3KP1 - chains A and C of the 4 polymer chains in the assembly; structure by X-ray diffraction, 2.01 A resolution.

[Chain A (and C)]
Name: D-ornithine aminomutase E component
Source organism: Clostridium sticklandii
Notes: chain C of this document is another copy of the same molecule, construct and numbering; everything in this record applies to it too
UniProt: Q8VPJ5 (Q8VPJ5_CLOST); numbering as in UniProt; present here: 1-219, 223-743
Sequence (763 residues; row label = number of the first residue in the row; note: 3 numbers in that range are skipped by the numbering (no residue carries them; nothing is unmodelled there)):
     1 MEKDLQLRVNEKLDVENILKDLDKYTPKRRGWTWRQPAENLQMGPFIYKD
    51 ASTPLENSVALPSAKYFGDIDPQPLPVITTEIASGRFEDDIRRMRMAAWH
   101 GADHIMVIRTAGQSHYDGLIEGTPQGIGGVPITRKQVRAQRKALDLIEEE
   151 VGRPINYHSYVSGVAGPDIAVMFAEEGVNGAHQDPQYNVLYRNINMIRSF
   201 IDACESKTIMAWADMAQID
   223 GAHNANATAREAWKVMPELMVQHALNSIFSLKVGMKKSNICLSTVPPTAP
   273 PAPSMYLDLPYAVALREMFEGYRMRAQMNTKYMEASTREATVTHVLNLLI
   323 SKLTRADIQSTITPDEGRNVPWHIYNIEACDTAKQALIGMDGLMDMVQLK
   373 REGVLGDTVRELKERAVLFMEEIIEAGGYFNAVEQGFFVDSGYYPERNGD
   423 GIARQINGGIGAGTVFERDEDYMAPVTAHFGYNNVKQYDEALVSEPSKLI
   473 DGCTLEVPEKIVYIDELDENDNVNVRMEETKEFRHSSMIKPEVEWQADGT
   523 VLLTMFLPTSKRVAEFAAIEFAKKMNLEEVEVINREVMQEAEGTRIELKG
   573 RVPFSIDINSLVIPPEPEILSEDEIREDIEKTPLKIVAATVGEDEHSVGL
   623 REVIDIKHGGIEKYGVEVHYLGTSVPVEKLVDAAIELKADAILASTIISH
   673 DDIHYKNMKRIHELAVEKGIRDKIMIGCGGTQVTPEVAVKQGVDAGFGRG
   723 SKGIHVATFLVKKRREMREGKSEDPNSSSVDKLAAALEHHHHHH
Not modelled in the structure: 1-6, 507-508, 588-590, 741-766
Covalently attached groups: pyridoxal phosphate (PLP) linked to Lys629
Sequence notes: expression tag (744-766)
Bound ions: cobalamin Co: His618 (together with 5'-deoxyadenosine)
Small-molecule neighbours:
  - 5'-deoxyadenosine (5AD): Glu121, Pro124, Leu489, Asp490
  - cobalamin (B12), molecule 1: Ala111, His115, Tyr116, Ile120, Pro124, Gln125, Ile127, Asp490, Asp493
  - cobalamin (B12), molecule 2: Glu615, Asp616, Glu617, His618, Ser619, Val620, Gly621, Leu622, Glu624, Val625, Leu665, Ala666, Ser667, Ile669, Ile670, Ser671, His672, Gly699, Cys700, Gly701, Gly702, Thr703, Phe719, Gly720, Arg721, Gly722, Ser723, Val728
  - pyridoxal phosphate (PLP): Arg109, Thr110, Ala111, Gly112, Gln113, Ser114, Tyr160, Ser162, His182, Tyr187, Arg192, Gly223, His225, Asn226

[Chain A / chain C interface]
Residue-residue contacts (279; chain A residue first):
  Val9(A) with Gln561(C), hydrogen bond (backbone-side chain); Glu562(C); Ala563(C)
  Asn10(A) with Glu562(C); Ala563(C)
  Glu11(A) with Ala563(C)
  Lys12(A) with Pro530(C), hydrogen bond (side chain-backbone); Ala563(C); Glu564(C)
  Leu13(A) with Glu564(C), hydrogen bond (backbone-side chain)
  Pro45(A) with Trp235(C), hydrophobic
  Phe46(A) with Trp235(C); Ala274(C), hydrophobic; Pro275(C); Leu279(C), hydrophobic
  Ile47(A) with Pro275(C)
  Tyr48(A) with Pro273(C), hydrogen bond (side chain-backbone); Ala274(C); Pro275(C)
  Lys49(A) with Tyr278(C)
  Val59(A) with Val559(C); Met560(C)
  Leu61(A) with Arg310(C); Glu311(C)
  Pro62(A) with Glu306(C); Glu311(C)
  Ser63(A) with Tyr304(C), hydrogen bond (side chain-backbone); Met305(C); Glu306(C); Glu311(C), hydrogen bond
  Ala64(A) with Pro273(C)
  Lys65(A) with Glu306(C), salt bridge
  Tyr66(A) with Lys303(C); Tyr304(C), hydrophobic; Met305(C), hydrogen bond (side chain-backbone)
  Phe67(A) with Trp235(C), hydrophobic; Ala271(C); Pro273(C); Tyr304(C), hydrophobic
  Ile70(A) with Pro273(C), hydrophobic
  Pro72(A) with Pro273(C)
  Arg92(A) with Glu564(C)
  Arg95(A) with Gln561(C); Glu564(C), salt bridge
  Met96(A) with Phe528(C), hydrophobic; Met560(C), hydrophobic
  Trp99(A) with Gln561(C)
  His100(A) with Val559(C), hydrogen bond (side chain-backbone); Met560(C), hydrogen bond (side chain-backbone)
  Ala111(A) with Val620(C); Glu624(C)
  Gly112(A) with Val620(C)
  His115(A) with Arg623(C), hydrogen bond; Asp627(C), salt bridge
  Tyr116(A) with Val620(C), hydrophobic
  Tyr187(A) with Lys629(C)
  Leu190(A) with Ile628(C)
  Tyr191(A) with Asp627(C); Ile628(C), hydrophobic; Lys629(C), hydrogen bond (backbone-backbone)
  Arg192(A) with Glu624(C), salt bridge; Asp627(C), salt bridge; His630(C)
  Asn226(A) with Lys629(C), hydrogen bond
  Thr230(A) with Ile628(C)
  Arg232(A) with Arg598(C)
  Trp235(A) with Pro45(C), hydrophobic; Phe46(C), hydrophobic; Phe67(C), hydrophobic
  Ala271(A) with Phe67(C)
  Pro272(A) with Gln357(C); Gly361(C)
  Pro273(A) with Tyr48(C), hydrogen bond (backbone-side chain); Ala64(C); Phe67(C); Ile70(C), hydrophobic; Pro72(C); Ile360(C)
  Ala274(A) with Phe46(C), hydrophobic; Tyr48(C)
  Pro275(A) with Phe46(C); Ile47(C); Tyr48(C); Ile360(C)
  Ser276(A) with Gly361(C)
  Met277(A) with Gly361(C), hydrogen bond (backbone-backbone)
  Tyr278(A) with Lys49(C); Asp363(C); Gly364(C); Met368(C)
  Leu279(A) with Phe46(C), hydrophobic
  Leu281(A) with Met368(C), hydrophobic
  Pro282(A) with Met368(C), hydrophobic
  Lys303(A) with Tyr66(C)
  Tyr304(A) with Ser63(C), hydrogen bond (backbone-side chain); Tyr66(C), hydrophobic; Phe67(C), hydrophobic
  Met305(A) with Ser63(C); Tyr66(C), hydrogen bond (backbone-side chain)
  Glu306(A) with Pro62(C); Ser63(C); Lys65(C), salt bridge
  Arg310(A) with Glu350(C); Asp353(C); Thr354(C), hydrogen bond; Gln357(C), hydrogen bond
  Glu311(A) with Leu61(C); Pro62(C); Ser63(C), hydrogen bond; Gln357(C), hydrogen bond (backbone-side chain)
  Thr313(A) with Val314(C)
  Val314(A) with Thr313(C); Val317(C), hydrophobic; Thr354(C); Gln357(C)
  Thr315(A) with Gln357(C), hydrogen bond
  Val317(A) with Val314(C), hydrophobic; Val317(C), hydrophobic
  Leu318(A) with Met362(C), hydrophobic
  Leu321(A) with Leu321(C), hydrophobic
  His345(A) with Phe528(C)
  Ile346(A) with Phe528(C), hydrophobic; Arg567(C)
  Ile349(A) with Met560(C), hydrophobic
  Glu350(A) with Arg310(C); Arg567(C), salt bridge
  Asp353(A) with Arg310(C)
  Thr354(A) with Arg310(C), hydrogen bond; Val314(C)
  Gln357(A) with Pro272(C); Arg310(C), hydrogen bond; Glu311(C), hydrogen bond (side chain-backbone); Val314(C); Thr315(C), hydrogen bond
  Ile360(A) with Pro273(C); Ala274(C); Pro275(C)
  Gly361(A) with Pro272(C); Ser276(C); Met277(C), hydrogen bond (backbone-backbone); Leu318(C)
  Asp363(A) with Tyr278(C)
  Gly364(A) with Tyr278(C)
  Met366(A) with Lys372(C), hydrogen bond (backbone-side chain)
  Asp367(A) with Lys372(C); Val376(C)
  Met368(A) with Tyr278(C); Pro282(C), hydrophobic; Leu371(C); Lys372(C), hydrogen bond (backbone-backbone); Leu377(C)
  Val369(A) with Val369(C), hydrophobic; Gln370(C); Lys372(C)
  Gln370(A) with Val369(C); Gln370(C), hydrogen bond (backbone-backbone); Lys372(C)
  Leu371(A) with Met368(C)
  Lys372(A) with Met366(C), hydrogen bond (side chain-backbone); Asp367(C); Met368(C), hydrogen bond (backbone-backbone); Val369(C); Gln370(C)
  Val376(A) with Asp367(C); Met368(C), hydrophobic
  Leu377(A) with Met368(C)
  Arg426(A) with Glu634(C), salt bridge
  Ile432(A) with Arg623(C); Tyr642(C), hydrophobic
  Ile511(A) with Pro530(C); Thr531(C); Phe543(C)
  Lys512(A) with Leu529(C); Pro530(C); Phe543(C)
  Pro513(A) with Phe528(C); Leu529(C); Phe543(C)
  Glu514(A) with Phe528(C), hydrogen bond (backbone-backbone); Pro530(C)
  Val523(A) with Thr526(C); Met527(C), hydrophobic
  Leu524(A) with Leu524(C); Leu525(C); Thr526(C), hydrogen bond (backbone-backbone)
  Leu525(A) with Val523(C), hydrophobic; Leu524(C); Leu525(C), hydrophobic
  Thr526(A) with Ile346(C); Val523(C); Leu524(C), hydrogen bond (backbone-backbone)
  Met527(A) with Val523(C), hydrophobic
  Phe528(A) with His345(C); Pro513(C); Glu514(C), hydrogen bond (backbone-backbone)
  Leu529(A) with Lys512(C); Pro513(C)
  Pro530(A) with Lys12(C), hydrogen bond (backbone-side chain); Ile511(C); Lys512(C); Glu514(C)
  Arg534(A) with Ile585(C); Pro586(C), hydrogen bond (side chain-backbone); Pro587(C)
  Val535(A) with Ile580(C), hydrophobic
  Phe538(A) with Leu583(C); Val584(C); Ile585(C), hydrophobic; Pro586(C)
  Ala539(A) with Leu583(C), hydrophobic
  Glu542(A) with Leu583(C)
  Phe543(A) with Ile511(C); Lys512(C); Pro513(C); Val574(C), hydrophobic; Phe576(C), hydrophobic; Ile578(C), hydrophobic
  Lys546(A) with Asn548(C), hydrogen bond (backbone-side chain); Phe576(C); Ile578(C)
  Met547(A) with Met547(C); Val574(C), hydrophobic
  Asn548(A) with Lys546(C), hydrogen bond (side chain-backbone); Asn548(C)
  Val559(A) with Val59(C); His100(C), hydrogen bond (backbone-side chain)
  Met560(A) with Met96(C), hydrophobic; His100(C), hydrogen bond (backbone-side chain); Ile349(C), hydrophobic
  Gln561(A) with Val9(C), hydrogen bond (side chain-backbone); Arg95(C); Trp99(C)
  Glu562(A) with Val9(C); Asn10(C)
  Ala563(A) with Val9(C); Asn10(C); Glu11(C); Lys12(C)
  Glu564(A) with Lys12(C); Leu13(C), hydrogen bond (side chain-backbone); Arg92(C); Arg95(C), salt bridge
  Arg567(A) with Ile346(C); Glu350(C), salt bridge
  Val574(A) with Met547(C), hydrophobic
  Phe576(A) with Phe543(C); Lys546(C)
  Ile578(A) with Phe543(C), hydrophobic
  Ile580(A) with Val535(C), hydrophobic
  Leu583(A) with Ala539(C); Glu542(C)
  Val584(A) with Phe538(C)
  Ile585(A) with Arg534(C); Phe538(C), hydrophobic
  Pro586(A) with Arg534(C), hydrogen bond (backbone-side chain); Phe538(C)
  Pro587(A) with Arg534(C)
  Arg598(A) with Arg232(C)
  Val620(A) with Ala111(C); Gly112(C); Tyr116(C), hydrophobic
  Arg623(A) with His115(C), hydrogen bond; Ile432(C)
  Glu624(A) with Ala111(C); Arg192(C), salt bridge
  Asp627(A) with His115(C), salt bridge; Tyr191(C); Arg192(C), salt bridge
  Ile628(A) with Leu190(C); Tyr191(C), hydrophobic; Thr230(C)
  Lys629(A) with Tyr187(C); Tyr191(C), hydrogen bond (backbone-backbone); Arg192(C); Asn226(C), hydrogen bond
  His630(A) with Arg192(C), hydrogen bond
  Glu634(A) with Arg426(C), salt bridge
  Lys635(A) with Arg232(C), hydrogen bond (backbone-side chain)
  Tyr642(A) with Ile432(C), hydrophobic
Other interface residues (no listed pair), chain A (142 interface residues in all): Asn193, Ser308, Leu325, Ala358, Met362, Leu365, Val411, Ile424, Leu549, Glu558, Ser577, Ser619
Other interface residues (no listed pair), chain C (145 interface residues in all): Glu150, Asn193, Leu281, Ser308, Leu325, Tyr347, Ala358, Leu365, Val411, Ile424, Leu549, Glu558, Ser577, Ser619, Lys635

[In short]
The interface between chain A and chain C involves 142 residues on one side and 145 on the other; the contacts
include 49 hydrogen bonds and 14 salt bridges. Polar contacts include Lys65(A)-Glu306(C), Arg95(A)-Glu564(C)
and His115(A)-Asp627(C). Bound to chain A: cobalamin, 5'-deoxyadenosine and pyridoxal phosphate.
Chain A and chain C are both D-ornithine aminomutase E component (Clostridium sticklandii); the structure,
Crystal structure of ornithine 4,5 aminomutase (Resting State), was determined by X-ray diffraction, deposited
together with 3KOW, 3KOX, 3KOY and 3KP0.
